Entry 8CLK (electron microscopy, 3.50 A resolution); this record covers chains D and E of the 4 polymer chains in the assembly.

# Chain D
Molecule: General transcription factor 3C polypeptide 3
Source organism: Homo sapiens
Reference sequence: Q9Y5Q9 (TF3C3_HUMAN); numbering as in UniProt (aligned over 1-886)
Amino-acid sequence (886 residues; numbered 1 to 886; the number before each row is that of its first residue):
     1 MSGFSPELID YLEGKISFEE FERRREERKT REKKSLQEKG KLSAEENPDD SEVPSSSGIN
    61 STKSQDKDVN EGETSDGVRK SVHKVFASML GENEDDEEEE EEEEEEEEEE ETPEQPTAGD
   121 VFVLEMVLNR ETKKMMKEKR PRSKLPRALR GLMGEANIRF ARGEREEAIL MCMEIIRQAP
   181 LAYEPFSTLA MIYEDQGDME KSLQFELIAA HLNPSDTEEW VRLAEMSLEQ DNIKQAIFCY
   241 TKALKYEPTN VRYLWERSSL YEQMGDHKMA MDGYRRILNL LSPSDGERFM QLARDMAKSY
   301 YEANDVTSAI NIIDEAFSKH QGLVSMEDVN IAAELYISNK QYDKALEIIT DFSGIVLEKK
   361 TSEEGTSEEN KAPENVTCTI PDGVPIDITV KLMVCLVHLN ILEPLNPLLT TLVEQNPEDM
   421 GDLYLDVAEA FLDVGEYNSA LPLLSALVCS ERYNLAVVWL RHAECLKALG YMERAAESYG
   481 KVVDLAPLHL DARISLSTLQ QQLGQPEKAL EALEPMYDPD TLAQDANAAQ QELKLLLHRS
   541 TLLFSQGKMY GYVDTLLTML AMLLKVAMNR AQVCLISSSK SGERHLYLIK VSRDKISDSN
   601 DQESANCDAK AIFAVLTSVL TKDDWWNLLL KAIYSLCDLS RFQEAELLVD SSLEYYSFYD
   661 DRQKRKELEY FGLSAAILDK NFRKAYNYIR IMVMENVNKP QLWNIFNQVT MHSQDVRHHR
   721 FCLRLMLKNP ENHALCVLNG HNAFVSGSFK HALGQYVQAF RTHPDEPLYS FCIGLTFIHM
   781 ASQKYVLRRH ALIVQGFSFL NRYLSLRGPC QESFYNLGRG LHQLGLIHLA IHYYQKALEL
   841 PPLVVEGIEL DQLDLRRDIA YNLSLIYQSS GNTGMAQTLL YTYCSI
Not modelled in the structure: 1-418, 450-455, 599-603
UniProt features mapped onto this chain:
  - modified residue: Ser2 (N-acetylserine), Ser43 (Phosphoserine), Ser282 (Phosphoserine)

# Chain E
Molecule: General transcription factor 3C polypeptide 5
Source organism: Homo sapiens
Reference sequence: Q9Y5Q8 (TF3C5_HUMAN); numbering as in UniProt (aligned over 1-519)
Amino-acid sequence (533 residues; each row starts with the number of its first residue; numbers below 1 keep their minus sign (Met-13 is residue -13)):
   -13 MHHHHHHENL YFQGMAAEAA DLGLGAAVPV ELRRERRMVC VEYPGVVRDV AKMLPTLGGE
    47 EGVSRIYADP TKRLELYFRP KDPYCHPVCA NRFSTSSLLL RIRKRTRRQK GVLGTEAHSE
   107 VTFDMEILGI ISTIYKFQGM SDFQYLAVHT EAGGKHTSMY DKVLMLRPEK EAFFHQELPL
   167 YIPPPIFSRL DAPVDYFYRP ETQHREGYNN PPISGENLIG LSRARRPHNA IFVNFEDEEV
   227 PKQPLEAAAQ TWRRVCTNPV DRKVEEELRK LFDIRPIWSR NAVKANISVH PDKLKVLLPF
   287 IAYYMITGPW RSLWIRFGYD PRKNPDAKIY QVLDFRIRCG MKHGYAPSDL PVKAKRSTYN
   347 YSLPITVKKT SSQLVTMHDL KQGLGPSGTS GARKPASSKY KLKDSVYIFR EGALPPYRQM
   407 FYQLCDLNVE ELQKIIHRND GAENSCTERD GWCLPKTSDE LRDTMSLMIR QTIRSKRPAL
   467 FSSSAKADGG KEQLTYESGE DEEDEEEEEE EEEDFKPSDG SENEMETEIL DYV
Not modelled in the structure: -13 to 9, 97-102, 190-519
Construct notes: initiating methionine (-13); expression tag (-12 to 0)
UniProt features mapped onto this chain:
  - modified residue: Ala2 (N-acetylalanine)

# Interface between chain D and chain E
Residue-residue contacts (132; chain D residue first):
  Tyr634(D) - Glu155(E)
  Cys637(D) - Pro154(E)  hydrophobic
  Glu667(D) - Lys156(E)  salt bridge
  Tyr670(D) - Phe160(E)  hydrophobic
  Tyr670(D) - His161(E)  hydrogen bond
  Leu673(D) - Phe160(E)  hydrophobic
  Ser674(D) - Pro154(E)  hydrogen bond (side chain-backbone)
  Leu678(D) - Met151(E)
  Leu678(D) - Leu152(E)
  Leu678(D) - Pro154(E)  hydrophobic
  Pro700(D) - Leu164(E)
  Pro700(D) - Leu166(E)  hydrophobic
  Gln701(D) - Ala158(E)
  Gln701(D) - Phe159(E)
  Gln701(D) - Phe160(E)
  Gln701(D) - Gln162(E)
  Gln701(D) - Leu164(E)
  Leu702(D) - Phe160(E)  hydrogen bond (backbone-backbone)
  Trp703(D) - Leu166(E)  hydrophobic
  Trp703(D) - Ile168(E)
  Asn704(D) - Tyr70(E)  hydrogen bond (backbone-side chain)
  Asn704(D) - Pro165(E)  hydrogen bond (side chain-backbone)
  Asn704(D) - Leu166(E)
  Asn704(D) - Tyr167(E)  hydrogen bond (side chain-backbone)
  Asn704(D) - Ile168(E)
  Ile705(D) - Val149(E)
  Asn707(D) - Ile168(E)
  Asn707(D) - Pro169(E)  hydrogen bond (side chain-backbone)
  Gln708(D) - Tyr70(E)  hydrogen bond
  Gln708(D) - Val149(E)
  Met711(D) - Pro69(E)
  Met711(D) - Tyr70(E)  hydrophobic
  Met711(D) - Pro171(E)
  His712(D) - Pro69(E)  hydrogen bond (side chain-backbone)
  Leu738(D) - Ile168(E)  hydrophobic
  His741(D) - Ile168(E)  hydrogen bond (side chain-backbone)
  His741(D) - Pro170(E)
  Phe744(D) - Ile172(E)
  Phe744(D) - Phe173(E)
  Val745(D) - Pro171(E)
  Val745(D) - Arg175(E)  hydrogen bond (backbone-side chain)
  Asp765(D) - Ala138(E)
  Glu766(D) - His135(E)  salt bridge
  Pro767(D) - Tyr131(E)
  Leu768(D) - Tyr131(E)
  Leu768(D) - Ile168(E)
  Phe771(D) - Phe129(E)  hydrophobic
  Phe771(D) - Phe173(E)  hydrophobic
  Leu775(D) - Phe129(E)  hydrophobic
  Leu775(D) - Phe173(E)
  His779(D) - Phe173(E)
  His779(D) - Ser174(E)  hydrogen bond
  Ser782(D) - Val180(E)
  Val786(D) - Glu187(E)
  Arg789(D) - Asp181(E)
  Arg789(D) - Tyr182(E)
  Arg789(D) - Arg185(E)  hydrogen bond (side chain-backbone)
  His790(D) - Tyr182(E)  hydrogen bond
  His790(D) - Tyr184(E)
  Ile793(D) - Tyr182(E)  hydrophobic
  Leu806(D) - Thr136(E)
  Arg807(D) - Leu132(E)
  Arg807(D) - Val134(E)  hydrogen bond (side chain-backbone)
  Arg807(D) - His135(E)
  Arg807(D) - Thr136(E)  hydrogen bond
  Arg807(D) - His142(E)
  Glu812(D) - Gln130(E)
  Glu812(D) - Tyr131(E)
  Glu812(D) - Leu132(E)  hydrogen bond (side chain-backbone)
  Tyr815(D) - Ser127(E)  hydrogen bond (side chain-backbone)
  Tyr815(D) - Asp128(E)  hydrogen bond (side chain-backbone)
  Tyr815(D) - Gln130(E)
  Asn816(D) - Phe129(E)
  Asn816(D) - Gln130(E)  hydrogen bond (side chain-backbone)
  Arg819(D) - Met126(E)  hydrogen bond
  Arg819(D) - Ser127(E)  hydrogen bond (side chain-backbone)
  Arg819(D) - Asp128(E)  salt bridge
  Arg819(D) - Phe129(E)
  Arg819(D) - Ser174(E)
  Arg819(D) - Leu176(E)  hydrogen bond (side chain-backbone)
  Arg819(D) - Asp177(E)  salt bridge
  Gly820(D) - Phe129(E)
  His822(D) - Met126(E)
  His822(D) - Pro179(E)
  Gln823(D) - Phe129(E)
  Gln823(D) - Ser174(E)  hydrogen bond
  Gln823(D) - Leu176(E)
  Gln823(D) - Ala178(E)
  Gln823(D) - Pro179(E)
  Gln823(D) - Val180(E)  hydrogen bond (backbone-backbone)
  Leu824(D) - Val180(E)
  Leu824(D) - Tyr182(E)
  Gly825(D) - Pro179(E)
  Leu826(D) - Tyr182(E)  hydrophobic
  Leu826(D) - Tyr184(E)
  His828(D) - Tyr184(E)  hydrogen bond
  Leu843(D) - Leu132(E)  hydrophobic
  Leu843(D) - Val134(E)  hydrophobic
  Val845(D) - Val134(E)  hydrophobic
  Val845(D) - Ser144(E)
  Glu846(D) - Ser144(E)  hydrogen bond (backbone-side chain)
  Glu846(D) - Asp147(E)
  Gly847(D) - Asp147(E)
  Ile848(D) - Tyr146(E)  hydrophobic
  Ile848(D) - Leu150(E)  hydrophobic
  Gln852(D) - Arg65(E)  hydrogen bond (backbone-side chain)
  Gln852(D) - Pro66(E)
  Gln852(D) - Lys67(E)  hydrogen bond (side chain-backbone)
  Leu853(D) - Leu132(E)
  Leu853(D) - Tyr146(E)  hydrophobic
  Asp854(D) - Arg65(E)
  Leu855(D) - Arg65(E)
  Leu855(D) - Gln130(E)
  Arg857(D) - Phe64(E)
  Asp858(D) - Phe64(E)
  Asp858(D) - Arg65(E)
  Asp858(D) - Ser127(E)  hydrogen bond
  Asp858(D) - Gln130(E)  hydrogen bond
  Tyr861(D) - Pro30(E)  hydrophobic
  Tyr861(D) - Phe64(E)  hydrophobic
  Tyr861(D) - Val74(E)  hydrophobic
  Tyr861(D) - Phe123(E)  hydrogen bond (side chain-backbone)
  Asn862(D) - Ser127(E)  hydrogen bond (side chain-backbone)
  Leu865(D) - Met126(E)  hydrophobic
  Tyr881(D) - Val32(E)  hydrophobic
  Cys884(D) - Gly31(E)
  Cys884(D) - Val32(E)  hydrogen bond (backbone-backbone)
  Ser885(D) - Val32(E)
  Ser885(D) - Arg34(E)
  Ile886(D) - Tyr29(E)
  Ile886(D) - Val32(E)
  Ile886(D) - Met39(E)
Interface residues without a listed pair, chain D (80 interface residues in all): Phe642, Ile677, Asn696, Lys699, Thr710, His733, Ala734, Ser746, Gly747, Tyr756, Tyr769, Cys772, Gln783, Tyr803, Leu829, Leu880
Interface residues without a listed pair, chain E (68 interface residues in all): Lys38, His72, Gln124, Gly125, Phe183

# In short
80 residues of chain D face 68 of chain E across their interface, with 34 hydrogen bonds and 4 salt bridges.
Polar contacts include Glu667(D)-Lys156(E), Glu766(D)-His135(E) and Arg819(D)-Asp128(E).
Chain D is General transcription factor 3C polypeptide 3 and chain E is General transcription factor 3C
polypeptide 5, both from Homo sapiens; the structure, TFIIIC TauA complex, was determined by electron
microscopy (same publication as 8CLI, 8CLJ and 8CLL).
